PDB entry 6MTY | X-ray diffraction, 2.95 A resolution | chains H and L

Chain H:
Name: MZ4 Heavy Chain
Source organism: Homo sapiens
Chain sequence (225 residues; row label = number of the first residue in the row; a row labelled like 82A-82C holds insertion residues (82A, then the next letters in order)):
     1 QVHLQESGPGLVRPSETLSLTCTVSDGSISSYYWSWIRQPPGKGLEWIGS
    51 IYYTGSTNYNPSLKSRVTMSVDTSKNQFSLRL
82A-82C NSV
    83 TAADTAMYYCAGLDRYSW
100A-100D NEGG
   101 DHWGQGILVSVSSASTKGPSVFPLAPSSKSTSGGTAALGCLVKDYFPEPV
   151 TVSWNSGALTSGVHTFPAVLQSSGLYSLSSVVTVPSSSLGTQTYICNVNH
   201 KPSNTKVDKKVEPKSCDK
Not modelled in the structure: 132-134, 214-218
Cystine bridges: Cys22-Cys92, Cys140-Cys196

Chain L:
Name: MZ4 Light Chain
Source organism: Homo sapiens
Chain sequence (216 residues; row label = number of the first residue in the row; note: 1 number in that range is skipped by the numbering (no residue carries it; nothing is unmodelled there); a row labelled like 27A-27B holds insertion residues (27A, then the next letters in order)):
     1 QPVLTQPPS
    11 ASGTPGQRVSISCSGSR
27A-27B SN
    28 LGKNTVNWYQQLPGTAPKLLIYNHSRRPSGVPERFSGSKSGTSASLAISG
    78 LQSEDEADYFCAAWDDSL
95A-95C NGL
    96 YVFGTGTKVTVLRQPKAAPSVTLFPPSSEELQANKATLVCLISDFYPGAV
   146 TVAWKADSSPVKAGVETTTPSKQSNNKYAASSYLSLTPEQWKSHRSYSCQ
   196 VTHEGSTVEKTVAPTEC
Not modelled in the structure: 211-212
Cystine bridges: Cys23-Cys88, Cys135-Cys194

Interface between chain H and chain L:
Contacting residue pairs (71; chain H residue first):
  Ile37(H) - Phe98(L)  hydrophobic
  Gln39(H) - Gln38(L)
  Gly42(H) - Thr164(L)
  Leu45(H) - Phe87(L)  hydrophobic
  Leu45(H) - Phe98(L)  hydrophobic
  Trp47(H) - Gly95B(L)
  Trp47(H) - Leu95C(L)  hydrophobic
  Trp47(H) - Tyr96(L)
  Trp47(H) - Phe98(L)  hydrophobic
  Ser50(H) - Trp91(L)
  Asn58(H) - Asn95A(L)  hydrogen bond (side chain-backbone)
  Asn58(H) - Gly95B(L)  hydrogen bond (side chain-backbone)
  Asn60(H) - Gln1(L)  hydrogen bond
  Met89(H) - Gly41(L)
  Met89(H) - Thr42(L)  hydrogen bond (side chain-backbone)
  Tyr91(H) - Gln38(L)
  Tyr91(H) - Thr42(L)
  Tyr91(H) - Ala43(L)  hydrophobic
  Tyr91(H) - Pro44(L)
  Leu95(H) - Trp91(L)  hydrophobic
  Leu95(H) - Tyr96(L)  hydrophobic
  Asp96(H) - Trp91(L)
  Arg97(H) - Asn31(L)  hydrogen bond
  Arg97(H) - Trp91(L)
  Arg97(H) - Asp93(L)  salt bridge
  Ser99(H) - Thr32(L)
  Ser99(H) - Asn50(L)
  Glu100B(H) - Tyr49(L)
  Glu100B(H) - Arg53(L)
  Gly100C(H) - Tyr49(L)  hydrogen bond (backbone-side chain)
  Gly100D(H) - Tyr49(L)
  Asp101(H) - Asn34(L)
  Asp101(H) - Tyr36(L)  hydrogen bond
  Asp101(H) - Leu46(L)
  Asp101(H) - Tyr96(L)
  Trp103(H) - Tyr36(L)
  Trp103(H) - Pro44(L)  hydrophobic
  Gly104(H) - Ala43(L)
  Gln105(H) - Ala43(L)  hydrogen bond (backbone-backbone)
  Gly106(H) - Ala43(L)
  Phe122(H) - Glu125(L)
  Phe122(H) - Lys130(L)
  Pro123(H) - Ser122(L)  hydrogen bond (backbone-side chain)
  Pro123(H) - Glu124(L)
  Leu124(H) - Phe119(L)  hydrophobic
  Ala125(H) - Phe119(L)
  Ala137(H) - Phe119(L)
  Leu141(H) - Thr132(L)
  Leu141(H) - Tyr178(L)  hydrophobic
  Lys143(H) - Thr132(L)
  Lys143(H) - Ser180(L)
  Phe166(H) - Leu136(L)  hydrophobic
  Phe166(H) - Ile137(L)
  Phe166(H) - Ala174(L)  hydrophobic
  Phe166(H) - Ala175(L)
  Phe166(H) - Ser176(L)
  Pro167(H) - Thr163(L)
  Pro167(H) - Ser166(L)
  Pro167(H) - Ser176(L)
  Ala168(H) - Thr163(L)
  Val169(H) - Thr162(L)
  Val169(H) - Thr163(L)
  Val169(H) - Tyr178(L)  hydrophobic
  Leu170(H) - Glu161(L)
  Gln171(H) - Glu161(L)
  Ser172(H) - Glu161(L)  hydrogen bond
  Ser177(H) - Tyr178(L)
  Leu178(H) - Tyr178(L)
  Ser179(H) - Val134(L)
  Ser179(H) - Tyr178(L)  hydrogen bond
  Lys209(H) - Glu124(L)  salt bridge
Also at the interface, not in a pair above, chain H (48 interface residues in all): Tyr33, Gly44, Pro61, Asn100A, Ser120, Lys129, Leu138, Val181
Also at the interface, not in a pair above, chain L (46 interface residues in all): Pro55, Leu95, Thr117, Ala128, Ser138

Overview:
48 residues of chain H face 46 of chain L across their interface, with 11 hydrogen bonds and 2 salt bridges.
Polar pairs include Arg97(H)-Asp93(L), Lys209(H)-Glu124(L) and Asn58(H)-Asn95A(L).
Chain H is MZ4 Heavy Chain and chain L is MZ4 Light Chain, both from Homo sapiens; the structure, Crystal
structure of a human anti-ZIKV-DENV neutralizing antibody MZ4 isolated following ZPIV vaccination, was
determined by X-ray diffraction together with 6MTX, 6NIP, 6NIS and 6NIU from the same study.
